Entry 1I6V (X-ray diffraction, 3.30 A resolution); this record covers chains A and C of the 5 polymer chains in the assembly.

[Chain A]
Molecule: DNA-directed RNA polymerase
Source organism: Thermus aquaticus
Notes: EC 2.7.7.6; fragment: alpha subunit
UniProt: Q9KWU8 (RPOA_THEAQ); residues 1-314 here = UniProt positions 1-314
Chain sequence (314 residues; each row starts with the number of its first residue):
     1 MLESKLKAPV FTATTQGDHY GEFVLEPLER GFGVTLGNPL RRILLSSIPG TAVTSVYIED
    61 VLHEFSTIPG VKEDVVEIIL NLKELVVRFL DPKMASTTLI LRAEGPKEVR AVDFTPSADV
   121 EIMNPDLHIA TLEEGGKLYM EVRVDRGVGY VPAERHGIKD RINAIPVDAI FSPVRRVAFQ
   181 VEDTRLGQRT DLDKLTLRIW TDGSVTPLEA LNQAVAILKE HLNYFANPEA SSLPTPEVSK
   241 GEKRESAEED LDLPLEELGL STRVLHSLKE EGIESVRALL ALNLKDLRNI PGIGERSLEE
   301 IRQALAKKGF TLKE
Disordered / not traced: 1-5, 230-314
Sequence notes: conflict Val112 (Gly in Q9KWU8), Ser232 (Leu in Q9KWU8)

[Chain C]
Molecule: DNA-directed RNA polymerase
Source organism: Thermus aquaticus
Notes: EC 2.7.7.6; fragment: beta subunit
UniProt: Q9KWU7 (RPOB_THEAQ); aligned to UniProt positions 1-1118 over residues 1-1119 (the alignment contains insertions or deletions, so no single offset holds)
Chain sequence (1118 residues; row label = number of the first residue in the row; note: 1 number in that range is skipped by the numbering (no residue carries it; nothing is unmodelled there)):
     1 MKIKRFGRIR EVIPLPPLTE IQVESYKKAL QADVPPEKRE NVGIQAAFKE TFPIEEGDKG
    61 KGGLVLDFLE YRIGDPPFSQ DECREKDLTY QAPLYARLQL IHKDTGLIKE DEVFLGHLPL
   121 MTEDGSFIIN GADRVIVSQI HRSPGVYFTP DPARPGRYIA SIIPLPKRGP WIDLEVEASG
   181 VVTMKVNKRK FPLVLLLRVL GYDQETLVRE LSAYGDLVQG LLDEAVLAMR PEEAMVRLFT
   241 LLRPGDPPKK DKALAYLFGL LADPKRYDLG EAGRYKAEEK LGVGLSGRTL VRFEDGEFKD
   301 EVFLPTLRYL FALTAGVPGH EVDDIDHLGN RRIRTVGELM ADQFRVGLAR LARGVRERMV
   361 MGSPDTLTPA KLVNSRPLEA ALREFFSRSQ LSQFKDETNP LSSLRHKRRI SALGPGGLTR
   421 ERAGFDVRDV HRTHYGRICP VETPEGANIG LITSLAAYAR VDALGFIRTP YRRVKNGVVT
   481 EEVVYMTASE EDRYTIAQAN TPLEGDRIAT DRVVARRRGE PVIVAPEEVE FMDVSPKQVF
   541 SLNTNLIPFL EHDDANRALM GSNMQTQAVP LIRAQAPVVM TGLEERVVRD SLAALYAEED
   601 GEVVKVDGTR IAVRYEDGRL V
   623 HPLRRYARSN QGTAFD
  1639 Q
   640 RPRVRVGQRV KKGDLLADGP ASEEGFLALG QNVLVAIMPF DGYNFEDAIV ISEELLKRDF
   700 YTSIHIERYE IEARDTKLGP ERITRDIPHL SEAALRDLDE EGIVRIGAEV KPGDILVGRT
   760 SFKGEQEPSP EERLLRSIFG EKARDVKDTS LRVPPGEGGI VVGRLRLRRG DPGVELKPGV
   820 REVVRVFVAQ KRKLQVGDKL ANRHGNKGVV AKILPVEDMP HLPDGTPVDV ILNPLGVPSR
   880 MNLGQILETH LGLAGYFLGQ RYISPVFDGA TEPEIKELLA EAFNLYFGKR QGEGFGVDKR
   940 EKEVLARAEK LGLVSPGKSP EEQLKELFDL GKVVLYDGRT GEPFEGPIVV GQMFIMKLYH
  1000 MVEDKMHARS TGPYSLITQQ PLGGKAQFGG QRFGEMEVWA LEAYGAAHTL QEMLTIKSDD
  1060 IEGRNAAYQA IIKGEDVPEP SVPESFRVLV KELQALALDV QTLDEKDNPV DVFEGLASKR
Disordered / not traced: 1, 1116-1119
Sequence notes: conflict Lys2 (Glu in Q9KWU7), Val1111 (Ile in Q9KWU7)
Residues lining bound ligands: rifampicin (RFP): Arg134, Val137, Ser389, Gln390, Leu391, Ser392, Gln393, Phe394, Asp396, Arg405, His406, Arg409, Ser411, Leu413, Gly414, Glu445, Asn448, Ile452

[Interface between chain A and chain C]
Residue-residue contacts - 79 pairs, chain A then chain C:
  Glu22(A) - Glu932(C)
  Glu22(A) - Phe934(C)
  Val34(A) - Arg939(C)
  Val34(A) - Gly980(C)
  Asn38(A) - Gly977(C)
  Asn38(A) - Gly980(C)
  Arg41(A) - His860(C)  hydrogen bond
  Arg41(A) - Gly977(C)  hydrogen bond (side chain-backbone)
  Arg42(A) - Glu856(C)
  Arg42(A) - Asp857(C)  salt bridge
  Arg42(A) - Gly977(C)
  Leu45(A) - His860(C)
  Ser46(A) - Glu856(C)  hydrogen bond
  Leu62(A) - Ile745(C)  hydrophobic
  His63(A) - Gly746(C)  hydrogen bond (side chain-backbone)
  His63(A) - Ile799(C)
  Glu64(A) - Lys830(C)  salt bridge
  Phe65(A) - Tyr628(C)  hydrophobic
  Phe65(A) - Ile703(C)  hydrophobic
  Thr67(A) - Thr609(C)
  Gly70(A) - Val606(C)
  Gly70(A) - Asp607(C)
  Val71(A) - Asp607(C)
  Val71(A) - Gly608(C)  hydrogen bond (backbone-backbone)
  Lys72(A) - Asp607(C)
  Lys72(A) - Gly608(C)
  Lys72(A) - Pro641(C)
  Lys72(A) - Val643(C)
  Asp74(A) - Arg627(C)  salt bridge
  Asp74(A) - Tyr628(C)
  Val76(A) - Tyr628(C)
  Glu77(A) - Arg640(C)  salt bridge
  Leu80(A) - Ile572(C)  hydrophobic
  Leu80(A) - Arg573(C)
  Leu80(A) - Asp698(C)
  Lys83(A) - Asp698(C)  salt bridge
  Lys107(A) - Arg644(C)  hydrogen bond (backbone-side chain)
  Glu108(A) - Arg644(C)  salt bridge
  Thr131(A) - Asp607(C)
  Thr131(A) - Arg644(C)  hydrogen bond
  Glu133(A) - Val606(C)
  Glu133(A) - Asp607(C)
  Glu133(A) - Arg644(C)  salt bridge
  Glu134(A) - Val604(C)
  Glu134(A) - Lys605(C)
  Glu134(A) - Val606(C)
  Tyr150(A) - Glu692(C)
  Tyr150(A) - Leu695(C)
  Tyr150(A) - Lys696(C)
  Tyr150(A) - Lys832(C)  hydrogen bond
  Asp168(A) - Asp698(C)
  Asp168(A) - Lys832(C)  salt bridge
  Ile170(A) - Lys696(C)
  Arg176(A) - Asp863(C)  salt bridge
  Arg176(A) - Thr865(C)
  Val177(A) - His860(C)
  Val177(A) - Gly864(C)
  Ala178(A) - Pro862(C)
  Ala178(A) - Asp863(C)
  Ala178(A) - Gly864(C)
  Phe179(A) - Arg939(C)  hydrogen bond (backbone-side chain)
  Gln180(A) - Phe934(C)
  Gln180(A) - Gly935(C)
  Gln180(A) - Asp937(C)
  Val181(A) - Asp937(C)
  Val181(A) - Lys938(C)
  Val181(A) - Arg939(C)
  Glu182(A) - Phe934(C)
  Glu182(A) - Gly935(C)
  Glu182(A) - Asp937(C)
  Asp183(A) - Lys938(C)  salt bridge
  Asp191(A) - Lys938(C)  hydrogen bond (backbone-side chain)
  Leu192(A) - Lys938(C)
  Asp193(A) - Lys938(C)
  Thr196(A) - Phe934(C)
  Arg198(A) - Glu932(C)  salt bridge
  Arg198(A) - Phe934(C)
  Trp200(A) - Asp863(C)
  Trp200(A) - Glu932(C)
Also at the interface, not in a pair above, chain A (47 interface residues in all): Tyr20, Glu73, Glu84, Leu132, Gly135
Also at the interface, not in a pair above, chain C (48 interface residues in all): Arg642, Glu748, Val801, Ala828, Val855, Arg929, Gly933, Tyr975, Arg978

[In short]
47 residues of chain A face 48 of chain C across their interface; the contacts include 10 hydrogen bonds and
11 salt bridges. Polar contacts include Arg42(A)-Asp857(C), Glu64(A)-Lys830(C) and Asp74(A)-Arg627(C). Chain C
binds rifampicin.
Here chain A is DNA-directed RNA polymerase and chain C is DNA-directed RNA polymerase, both from Thermus
aquaticus. Entry 1I6V (Thermus aquaticus core RNA polymerase-rifampicin complex) was determined by X-ray
diffraction.
